Entry 2YFP (X-ray diffraction, 2.60 A resolution); this record covers chain A.

# Chain A
Name: Protein (green fluorescent protein)
Organism: Aequorea victoria
Notes: engineered mutation(s): S65G,V68L,S72A,T203Y,H148G,Q80R
UniProt: Q93125 (Q93125_AEQVI); aligned to UniProt positions 1-238 over residues 1-238
Sequence (236 residues; each row starts with the number of its first residue; note: 2 numbers in that range are skipped by the numbering (no residue carries them; nothing is unmodelled there)):
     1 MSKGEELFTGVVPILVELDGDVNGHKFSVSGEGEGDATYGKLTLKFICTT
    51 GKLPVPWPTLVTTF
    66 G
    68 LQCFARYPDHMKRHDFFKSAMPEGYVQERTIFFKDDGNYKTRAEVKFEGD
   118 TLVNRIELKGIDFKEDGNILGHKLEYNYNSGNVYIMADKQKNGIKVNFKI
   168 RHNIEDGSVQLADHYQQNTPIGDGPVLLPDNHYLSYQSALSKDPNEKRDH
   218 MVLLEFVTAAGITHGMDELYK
Not modelled in the structure: 1, 230-238
Covalent attachments: covalent link Phe64-Gly66; covalent link Gly66-Leu68
Modified positions: Gly66 ({(4Z)-2-(aminomethyl)-4-[(4-hydroxyphenyl)methylidene]-5-oxo-4,5-dihydro-1H-imidazol-1-yl}acetic acid; CR2)
Sequence notes: chromophore (66, 66, 66); conflict Tyr203 (Thr in Q93125)
From the paper describing this entry:
  - contacts within the chain: Gly66-Gln94 (hydrogen bond), Gly66-Arg96 (hydrogen bond), Gly66-Tyr203 (pi stacking), Gly66-Glu222
  - conformationally variable residues: Ile167

# Overview
From the paper: conformational variability at Ile167; contacts within the chain involving Gln94, Gly66 and
Arg96 among others.
Chain A is Protein (green fluorescent protein) (Aequorea victoria); the structure, Structure of
yellow-emission variant of gfp, was determined by X-ray diffraction, deposited together with 1YFP.
